6U91 - chains C and D of the 6 polymer chains in the assembly; structure by X-ray diffraction, 3.00 A resolution.

== Chain C ==
Name: DNA (cytosine-5)-methyltransferase 3-like
Source organism: Homo sapiens
Reference sequence: Q9UJW3 (DNM3L_HUMAN); residues 178-386 here = UniProt positions 178-386
Sequence (209 residues; row label = number of the first residue in the row):
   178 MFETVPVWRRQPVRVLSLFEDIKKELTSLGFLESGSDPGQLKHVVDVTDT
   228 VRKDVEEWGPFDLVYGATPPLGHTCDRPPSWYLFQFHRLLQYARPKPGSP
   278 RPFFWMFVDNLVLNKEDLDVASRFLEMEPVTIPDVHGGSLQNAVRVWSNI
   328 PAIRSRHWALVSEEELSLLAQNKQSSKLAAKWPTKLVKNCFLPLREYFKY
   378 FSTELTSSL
Disordered / not traced: 178, 351-359, 380-386
Swiss-Prot annotation at these positions:
  - mutagenesis: F261 (F261A: Loss of binding to DNMT3A)

== Chain D ==
Name: DNA (cytosine-5)-methyltransferase 3B
Source organism: Homo sapiens
Notes: EC 2.1.1.37
Reference sequence: Q9UBC3 (DNM3B_HUMAN); residue numbers follow UniProt; this construct covers 563-853
Sequence (291 residues; row label = number of the first residue in the row):
   563 LYPAIPAARRRPIRVLSLFDGIATGYLVLKELGIKVGKYVASEVCEESIA
   613 VGTVKHEGNIKYVNDVRNITKKNIEEWGPFDLVIGGSPCNDLSNVNPARK
   663 GLYEGTGRLFFEFYHLLNYSRPKEGDDRPFFWMFENVVAMKVGDKRDISR
   713 FLECNPVMIDAIKVSAAHRARYFWGNLPGMNRPVIASKNDKLELQDCLEY
   763 NRIAKLKKVRTITTKSNSIKQGKNQLFPVVMNGKEDVLWCTELERIFGFP
   813 VHYTDVSNMGRGARQKLLGRSWSVPVIRHLFAPLKDYFACE
Construct notes: engineered mutation R772 (Gln in Q9UBC3)
Ion coordination: Mg2+ near K617 (its only coordinating residue here)
Small-molecule neighbours: S-adenosylhomocysteine (SAH): F581, D582, G583, I584, T586, S604, E605, V606, C607, S610, D627, V628, R629, G648, S649, P650, L671, R832, S833, W834
Swiss-Prot annotation at these positions:
  - active site: C651
  - binding site (S-adenosyl-L-methionine): D582 to T586, E605, D627 to R629, R832 to W834
  - cross-link: K617 (Glycyl lysine isopeptide (Lys-Gly) (interchain with G-Cter in SUMO2))
  - natural variant: A585 (A585T: In ICF1; A585V: In ICF1), A603 (A603T: In ICF1), V606 (V606A: In ICF1), G663 (G663S: In ICF1), L664 (L664P: In ICF1), P691 (P691L: In FSHD4), V699 (V699G: In ICF1), V726 (V726G: In ICF1), A766 (A766P: In ICF1), E806 (E806ESTP: In ICF1), H814 (H814R: In ICF1), D817 (D817G: In ICF1), 3 further natural variant entries in UniProt

== How chain C and chain D interact ==
Pairs across the interface (32; chain C residue first):
  T225(C) with R712(D), hydrogen bond (backbone-side chain)
  D226(C) with R708(D); R712(D), salt bridge
  R229(C) with E715(D), salt bridge
  P255(C) with Y665(D), hydrophobic; E666(D)
  P256(C) with E666(D)
  S257(C) with Y665(D), hydrogen bond (side chain-backbone); R670(D), hydrogen bond
  W258(C) with Y665(D)
  F261(C) with Y665(D), hydrophobic; F673(D), hydrophobic; F713(D)
  Q262(C) with Y665(D); D709(D); F713(D)
  H264(C) with Y676(D), hydrogen bond; H677(D)
  R265(C) with Y676(D); R712(D); F713(D)
  Y269(C) with R712(D), hydrogen bond (side chain-backbone); E715(D)
  D294(C) with R670(D), salt bridge
  R300(C) with R629(D), hydrogen bond (side chain-backbone); E674(D), salt bridge; H677(D), hydrogen bond (backbone-side chain)
  F301(C) with F673(D); E674(D); H677(D)
  E303(C) with K633(D), salt bridge; Y681(D), hydrogen bond
Other interface residues (no listed pair), chain C (22 interface residues in all): T227, V228, Q268, P274, E293, V297
Other interface residues (no listed pair), chain D (16 interface residues in all): E686

== Summary ==
22 residues of chain C and 16 residues of chain D are in contact; the contacts include 8 hydrogen bonds and 5
salt bridges. Polar contacts include D226(C)-R712(D), R229(C)-E715(D) and D294(C)-R670(D). Bound to chain D:
S-adenosylhomocysteine.
Chain C is DNA (cytosine-5)-methyltransferase 3-like and chain D is DNA (cytosine-5)-methyltransferase 3B,
both from Homo sapiens; the structure, Crystal structure of DNMT3B(Q772R)-DNMT3L in complex with CpGpT DNA,
was determined by X-ray diffraction.
